1BQA - chains A and B; structure by X-ray diffraction, 2.10 A resolution.

# Chain A (and B)
Protein: Aspartate aminotransferase
Source organism: Escherichia coli
Notes: EC 2.6.1.1; chain B of this document is another copy of the same molecule, construct and numbering; everything in this record applies to it too
UniProtKB: P00509 (AAT_ECOLI); the construct has insertions or renumbered stretches relative to UniProt, so the offset changes along the chain: 5-64 = UniProt 1-60; 66-126 = UniProt 61-121; 133-152 = UniProt 123-142; 154-231 = UniProt 143-220; 2 more segments
Sequence (396 residues; row label = number of the first residue in the row; note: 9 numbers in that range are skipped by the numbering (no residue carries them; nothing is unmodelled there)):
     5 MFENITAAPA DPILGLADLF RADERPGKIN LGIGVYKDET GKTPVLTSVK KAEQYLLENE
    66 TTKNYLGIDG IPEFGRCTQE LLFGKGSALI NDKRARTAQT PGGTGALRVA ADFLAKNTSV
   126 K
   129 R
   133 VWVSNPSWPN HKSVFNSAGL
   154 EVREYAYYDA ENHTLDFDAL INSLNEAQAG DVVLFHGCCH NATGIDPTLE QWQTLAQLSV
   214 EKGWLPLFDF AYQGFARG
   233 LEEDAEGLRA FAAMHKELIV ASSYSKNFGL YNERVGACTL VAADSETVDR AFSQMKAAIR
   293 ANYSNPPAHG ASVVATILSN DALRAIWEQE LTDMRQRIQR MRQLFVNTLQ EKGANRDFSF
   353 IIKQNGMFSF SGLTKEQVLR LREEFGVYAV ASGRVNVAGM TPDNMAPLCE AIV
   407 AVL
Modified / non-standard residues: K258 ((2S)-2-amino-6-[[3-hydroxy-2-methyl-5-(phosphonooxymethyl)pyridin-4-yl]methylideneamino]hexanoic acid; LLP)
Construct notes: engineered mutation A195 (Pro184 in P00509); modified residue (258)
UniProt features mapped onto this chain:
  - binding site (L-aspartate): G38, W140, N194, R386
  - modified residue: K258 (N6-(pyridoxal phosphate)lysine)

# Interface between chain A and chain B
Residue-residue contacts (143):
  M5(A) - V125(B)  hydrophobic
  M5(A) - G183(B)
  M5(A) - L218(B)  hydrophobic
  M5(A) - E249(B)  hydrogen bond (backbone-side chain)
  F6(A) - F118(B)  hydrophobic
  F6(A) - E249(B)  hydrogen bond (backbone-side chain)
  F6(A) - L272(B)  hydrophobic
  F6(A) - V273(B)
  F6(A) - T279(B)
  F6(A) - R282(B)
  E7(A) - E249(B)
  E7(A) - R282(B)  hydrogen bond (backbone-side chain)
  I9(A) - N122(B)
  I9(A) - R282(B)  hydrogen bond (backbone-side chain)
  I9(A) - Q286(B)
  T10(A) - R282(B)
  T10(A) - Q286(B)  hydrogen bond (backbone-side chain)
  A11(A) - R282(B)
  A11(A) - S285(B)
  A11(A) - Q286(B)
  A12(A) - S285(B)  hydrogen bond (backbone-side chain)
  A12(A) - Q286(B)
  D15(A) - R292(B)  salt bridge
  V39(A) - N69(B)
  V39(A) - Y70(B)  hydrophobic
  T47(A) - T66(B)
  T47(A) - T67(B)  hydrogen bond (backbone-side chain)
  P48(A) - T66(B)
  V49(A) - T66(B)
  V49(A) - T67(B)
  K54(A) - L61(B)  hydrogen bond (side chain-backbone)
  K54(A) - E64(B)  hydrogen bond (side chain-backbone)
  E57(A) - L61(B)
  E57(A) - K68(B)  salt bridge
  Q58(A) - L61(B)
  L61(A) - K54(B)  hydrogen bond (backbone-side chain)
  L61(A) - E57(B)
  L61(A) - Q58(B)
  L61(A) - L61(B)  hydrophobic
  E64(A) - K54(B)  hydrogen bond (backbone-side chain)
  T66(A) - T47(B)
  T66(A) - P48(B)
  T66(A) - V49(B)
  T67(A) - T47(B)  hydrogen bond (side chain-backbone)
  T67(A) - V49(B)
  K68(A) - E57(B)  salt bridge
  K68(A) - G261(B)
  K68(A) - L262(B)
  K68(A) - Y263(B)
  K68(A) - N264(B)  hydrogen bond (backbone-backbone)
  K68(A) - E265(B)  salt bridge
  N69(A) - V39(B)
  N69(A) - N264(B)  hydrogen bond (backbone-side chain)
  Y70(A) - V39(B)  hydrophobic
  Y70(A) - S257(B)
  Y70(A) - K258(B)
  Y70(A) - Y263(B)
  Y70(A) - N264(B)
  Y70(A) - R266(B)
  L71(A) - N264(B)
  P106(A) - Y295(B)
  T109(A) - N294(B)
  T109(A) - S296(B)
  G110(A) - N294(B)
  R113(A) - R113(B)
  R113(A) - D117(B)  salt bridge
  R113(A) - A293(B)  hydrogen bond (side chain-backbone)
  R113(A) - N294(B)
  D117(A) - R113(B)  salt bridge
  F118(A) - F6(B)  hydrophobic
  F118(A) - I9(B)  hydrophobic
  N122(A) - I9(B)
  V125(A) - M5(B)  hydrophobic
  N142(A) - R292(B)  hydrogen bond (side chain-backbone)
  S145(A) - A293(B)
  V146(A) - A293(B)
  S149(A) - A293(B)
  G183(A) - M5(B)
  L218(A) - M5(B)  hydrophobic
  E249(A) - M5(B)  hydrogen bond (side chain-backbone)
  E249(A) - F6(B)  hydrogen bond (side chain-backbone)
  E249(A) - E7(B)
  S257(A) - Y70(B)
  K258(A) - Y70(B)
  G261(A) - K68(B)
  L262(A) - K68(B)
  Y263(A) - K68(B)
  Y263(A) - Y70(B)
  N264(A) - K68(B)  hydrogen bond (backbone-backbone)
  N264(A) - N69(B)  hydrogen bond (side chain-backbone)
  N264(A) - Y70(B)
  N264(A) - P298(B)
  N264(A) - P299(B)
  N264(A) - A300(B)  hydrogen bond (backbone-backbone)
  E265(A) - K68(B)  salt bridge
  E265(A) - P299(B)
  E265(A) - A300(B)
  E265(A) - H301(B)  hydrogen bond (side chain-backbone)
  R266(A) - Y70(B)
  R266(A) - Y295(B)  hydrogen bond (side chain-backbone)
  R266(A) - S296(B)
  R266(A) - N297(B)  hydrogen bond (side chain-backbone)
  R266(A) - P298(B)
  R266(A) - P299(B)
  L272(A) - F6(B)  hydrophobic
  V273(A) - F6(B)
  T279(A) - F6(B)
  R282(A) - E7(B)  hydrogen bond (side chain-backbone)
  R282(A) - I9(B)  hydrogen bond (side chain-backbone)
  R282(A) - T10(B)
  R282(A) - A11(B)
  S285(A) - A11(B)
  S285(A) - A12(B)  hydrogen bond (side chain-backbone)
  Q286(A) - I9(B)
  Q286(A) - T10(B)  hydrogen bond (side chain-backbone)
  Q286(A) - A11(B)
  Q286(A) - A12(B)
  R292(A) - D15(B)  salt bridge
  R292(A) - T109(B)
  R292(A) - N142(B)  hydrogen bond (backbone-side chain)
  A293(A) - R113(B)  hydrogen bond (backbone-side chain)
  A293(A) - S145(B)
  A293(A) - V146(B)
  A293(A) - S149(B)
  N294(A) - T109(B)
  N294(A) - G110(B)
  N294(A) - R113(B)
  N294(A) - N294(B)  hydrogen bond
  Y295(A) - P106(B)
  Y295(A) - R266(B)  hydrogen bond (backbone-side chain)
  S296(A) - T109(B)
  S296(A) - R266(B)
  N297(A) - R266(B)  hydrogen bond (backbone-side chain)
  P298(A) - N264(B)
  P298(A) - R266(B)
  P299(A) - N264(B)
  P299(A) - E265(B)
  P299(A) - R266(B)
  P299(A) - P299(B)  hydrophobic
  A300(A) - N264(B)  hydrogen bond (backbone-backbone)
  A300(A) - E265(B)
  H301(A) - E265(B)  hydrogen bond (backbone-side chain)
  H301(A) - H301(B)
Also at the interface, not in a pair above, chain A (74 interface residues in all): N8, V53, L60, I73, L119, K121, T123, D184, I251, A274, A283, A289
Also at the interface, not in a pair above, chain B (74 interface residues in all): N8, L18, V53, L60, L71, L119, K121, T123, D184, I251, A274, A283, A289

# Overview
Chain A and chain B each contribute 74 residues to their interface, with 35 hydrogen bonds and 8 salt bridges.
Among the polar pairs are D15(A)-R292(B), E57(A)-K68(B) and K68(A)-E265(B). Curated annotation (UniProt) lists
4 L-aspartate-binding residues on chain A.
Both chains are Aspartate aminotransferase (Escherichia coli). Entry 1BQA (Aspartate aminotransferase P195A
mutant) was determined by X-ray diffraction (same publication as 1BQD).
